9ITS - chains M and Z of the 26 polymer chains in the assembly; structure by electron microscopy, 2.89 A resolution.

Chain M:
Name: ATP synthase subunit c
Organism: Chloroflexus aurantiacus J-10-fl
Reference sequence: A9WGS9 (ATPL_CHLAA); residue numbers follow UniProt; this construct covers 1-76
Amino-acid sequence (76 residues; each row starts with the number of its first residue):
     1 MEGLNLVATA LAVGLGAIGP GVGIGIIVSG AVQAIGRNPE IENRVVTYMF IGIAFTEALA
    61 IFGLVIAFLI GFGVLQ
Not modelled in the structure: 73-76
UniProt features mapped onto this chain:
  - site: E57 (Reversibly protonated during proton transport)

Chain Z:
Name: ATP synthase subunit a
Organism: Chloroflexus aurantiacus J-10-fl
Reference sequence: A9WGT0 (A9WGT0_CHLAA); residues 1-312 here = UniProt positions 1-312
Amino-acid sequence (312 residues; row label = number of the first residue in the row):
     1 MSTRTRNILI IVGALIISIA SRFFLYTGPP HVEVAAEVIF DGIPGFPITN SFVVAIIIDI
    61 FVIALAVAAT RNLQMVPRGL QNVMEFILES LYNLFRNINA KYVATAFPLV ATIFLFVLFG
   121 NWFGLLPGVG SIGVCHEKKE EHAVVDERLA LAAPAAPLSS VAAAEGEEIH DTCAAQGKKL
   181 VPLFRAPAAD LNFTFAIAVI SFVFIEYWGF RALGPGYLKK FFNTNGIMSF VGIIEFISEL
   241 VKPFALAFRL FGNIFAGEVL LVVMAFLVPL LLPLPFYGFE VFVGFIQALI FALLTYAFLN
   301 IAVTGHDEEH AH
Not modelled in the structure: 1-11, 137-172, 305-312

Interface between chain M and chain Z:
Contacting residue pairs - 26 pairs, chain M then chain Z:
  R44(M) with N97(Z), hydrogen bond (side chain-backbone)
  T47(M) with L94(Z); L293(Z)
  F50(M) with L289(Z), hydrophobic; I290(Z), hydrophobic; L293(Z), hydrophobic
  I51(M) with L294(Z), hydrophobic; A297(Z), hydrophobic
  A54(M) with R249(Z), hydrogen bond (backbone-side chain); I290(Z), hydrophobic; L294(Z), hydrophobic
  F55(M) with F298(Z), hydrophobic
  E57(M) with N253(Z); Q287(Z), hydrogen bond
  A58(M) with R249(Z)
  I61(M) with F248(Z); R249(Z); G252(Z); N253(Z)
  F62(M) with A245(Z), hydrophobic; F248(Z), hydrophobic
  L64(M) with A256(Z), hydrophobic
  V65(M) with F251(Z), hydrophobic; G252(Z)
  F68(M) with F255(Z), hydrophobic
  F72(M) with E33(Z)
Interface residues without a listed pair, chain M (15 interface residues in all): N43
Interface residues without a listed pair, chain Z (20 interface residues in all): I98, V259

Overview:
Chain M and chain Z form an interface of 15 and 20 residues respectively; the contacts include 3 hydrogen
bonds. Polar pairs include R44(M)-N97(Z), A54(M)-R249(Z) and E57(M)-Q287(Z).
Chain M is ATP synthase subunit c and chain Z is ATP synthase subunit a, both from Chloroflexus aurantiacus
J-10-fl; the structure, Chloroflexus aurantiacus ADP-bound ATP synthase, state 1, was determined by electron
microscopy, deposited together with 9ITJ, 9ITK, 9ITL, 9ITM, 9ITN, 9ITO and 11 further entries.
